8E2X - chains A and D of the 4 polymer chains in the assembly; structure by electron microscopy, 3.30 A resolution.

# Chain A
Molecule: VP1
Source organism: Human enterovirus 71
Reference sequence: G9I191 (G9I191_HE71); residues 1-297 here correspond to UniProt positions 566-862 (UniProt number = residue number + 565)
Sequence (297 residues; each row starts with the number of its first residue):
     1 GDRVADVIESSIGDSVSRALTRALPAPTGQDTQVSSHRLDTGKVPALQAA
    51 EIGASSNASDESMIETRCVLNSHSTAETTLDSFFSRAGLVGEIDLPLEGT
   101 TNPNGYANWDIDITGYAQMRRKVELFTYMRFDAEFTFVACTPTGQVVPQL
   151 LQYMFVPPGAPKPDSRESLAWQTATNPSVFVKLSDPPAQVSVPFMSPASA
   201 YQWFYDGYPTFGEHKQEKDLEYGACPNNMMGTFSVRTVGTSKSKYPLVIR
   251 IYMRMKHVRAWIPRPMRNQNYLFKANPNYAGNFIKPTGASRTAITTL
Small-molecule neighbours: sphingosine (SPH): I111, D112, I113, T114, F131, F135, F137, F155, V190, V192, M195, Y201, W203, G223, C225, N228, M230, F233, M253, A275
What the authors report for this chain:
  - mutagenesis - N102H, M119L: unchanged stability in response to high temperatures
  - mutagenesis - K162E: increased binding to shSCARB2
  - mutagenesis - K162E (4-6 degC): increased stability
  - mutagenesis - K162E: decreased binding to heparan

# Chain D
Molecule: VP4
Source organism: Human enterovirus 71
Reference sequence: G9I191 (G9I191_HE71); residues 1-69 here = UniProt positions 1-69
Sequence (69 residues; numbered 1 to 69; the number before each row is that of its first residue):
     1 MGSQVSTQRSGSHENSNSATEGSTINYTTINYYKDSYAATAGKQSLKQDP
    51 DKFANPVKDIFTEMAAPLK
Disordered / not traced: 1-11

# Interface between chain A and chain D
Contacting residue pairs (61; chain A residue first):
  L20(A) - V57(D)
  L20(A) - K58(D)
  T21(A) - D49(D)  hydrogen bond
  T21(A) - K52(D)
  R22(A) - D49(D)  hydrogen bond (backbone-side chain)
  A23(A) - Q48(D)
  A23(A) - D49(D)  hydrogen bond (backbone-side chain)
  L24(A) - K47(D)
  L24(A) - Q48(D)  hydrogen bond (backbone-backbone)
  P25(A) - L46(D)
  P25(A) - K47(D)
  A26(A) - L46(D)  hydrogen bond (backbone-backbone)
  A26(A) - Q48(D)
  P27(A) - L46(D)  hydrophobic
  R38(A) - M64(D)
  K43(A) - M64(D)
  V44(A) - M64(D)  hydrogen bond (backbone-backbone)
  V44(A) - A65(D)
  P45(A) - E63(D)
  P45(A) - M64(D)  hydrophobic
  L47(A) - P67(D)
  Q48(A) - E63(D)
  Q48(A) - P67(D)
  A49(A) - P67(D)
  E51(A) - L68(D)
  I52(A) - V57(D)  hydrophobic
  I52(A) - P67(D)  hydrophobic
  A54(A) - A54(D)
  A54(A) - N55(D)
  A54(A) - V57(D)  hydrophobic
  S55(A) - A54(D)  hydrogen bond (backbone-backbone)
  N57(A) - F61(D)
  N57(A) - E63(D)
  A58(A) - E63(D)
  S59(A) - E63(D)  hydrogen bond (backbone-side chain)
  S62(A) - E63(D)
  T75(A) - Q48(D)  hydrogen bond
  A76(A) - L46(D)  hydrophobic
  T79(A) - Q44(D)
  T79(A) - L46(D)
  L80(A) - Q44(D)
  D81(A) - Q44(D)
  R130(A) - A19(D)  hydrogen bond (side chain-backbone)
  D132(A) - A19(D)
  D132(A) - Y37(D)
  S191(A) - Y37(D)  hydrogen bond (side chain-backbone)
  S191(A) - A38(D)
  P193(A) - Y37(D)
  R254(A) - A41(D)
  K256(A) - Y37(D)
  K256(A) - A38(D)  hydrogen bond (side chain-backbone)
  K256(A) - A39(D)  hydrogen bond (side chain-backbone)
  H257(A) - S18(D)  hydrogen bond
  H257(A) - A19(D)
  H257(A) - T20(D)
  H257(A) - S36(D)
  H257(A) - A39(D)
  H257(A) - T40(D)  hydrogen bond (side chain-backbone)
  H257(A) - A41(D)
  V258(A) - Q44(D)
  P263(A) - F53(D)
Also at the interface, not in a pair above, chain A (42 interface residues in all): S74, S85, F131, V192, R259
Also at the interface, not in a pair above, chain D (30 interface residues in all): Y27, D51, P56, T62

# In short
Chain A and chain D form an interface of 42 and 30 residues respectively, with 15 hydrogen bonds. Polar
contacts include T21(A)-D49(D), R22(A)-D49(D) and A23(A)-D49(D). Chain A binds sphingosine. The paper reports
that K162E of chain A increases binding to shSCARB2; K162E of chain A increases stability.
Chain A is VP1 and chain D is VP4, both from Human enterovirus 71; the structure, Purification of Enterovirus
A71, strain 4643, WT capsid, was determined by electron microscopy, deposited together with 8E2Y, 8E31, 8E38,
8E39, 8E3A, 8E3B and 8E3C.
